PDB entry 9C7X | X-ray diffraction, 1.96 A resolution | chains B and C of the 3 polymer chains in the assembly

Chain B:
Molecule: Light Chain of SARS-CoV-2 antibody 1H06
Source organism: Mus musculus
Notes: antibody fragment or engineered binder
Sequence (219 residues; row label = number of the first residue in the row):
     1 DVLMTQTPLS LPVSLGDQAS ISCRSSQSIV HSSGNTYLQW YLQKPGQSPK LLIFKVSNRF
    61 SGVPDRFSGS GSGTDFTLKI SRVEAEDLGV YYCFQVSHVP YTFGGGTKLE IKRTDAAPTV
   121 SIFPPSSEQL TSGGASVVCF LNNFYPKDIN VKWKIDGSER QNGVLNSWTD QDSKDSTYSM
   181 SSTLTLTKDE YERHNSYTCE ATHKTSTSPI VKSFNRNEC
Disulfides: Cys23-Cys93, Cys139-Cys199

Chain C:
Molecule: Spike protein S2'
Source organism: Severe acute respiratory syndrome coronavirus 2
UniProtKB: P0DTC2 (SPIKE_SARS2); residue numbers follow UniProt; this construct covers 1179-1197
Sequence (20 residues; each row starts with the number of its first residue):
  1178 XIQKEIDRLN EVAKNLNESL
Sequence notes: acetylation (1178)
Modified residues: ACE (acetyl group) at position 1178
Curated features (UniProtKB/Swiss-Prot):
  - glycosylation: Asn1194 (N-linked (GlcNAc...) (complex) asparagine)

Chain B / chain C interface:
Pairs across the interface (45; chain B residue first):
  His31(B) - Gln1180(C)
  Asn35(B) - Asp1184(C)
  Tyr37(B) - Gln1180(C)
  Tyr37(B) - Ile1183(C)  hydrophobic
  Tyr37(B) - Asp1184(C)  hydrogen bond
  Leu42(B) - Leu1197(C)
  Lys44(B) - Ser1196(C)  hydrogen bond (side chain-backbone)
  Lys50(B) - Asn1194(C)
  Lys50(B) - Leu1197(C)
  Leu51(B) - Leu1186(C)  hydrophobic
  Leu51(B) - Asn1194(C)  hydrogen bond (backbone-side chain)
  Leu51(B) - Leu1197(C)
  Leu52(B) - Leu1197(C)  hydrophobic
  Phe54(B) - Ile1183(C)
  Phe54(B) - Leu1186(C)  hydrophobic
  Phe54(B) - Asn1187(C)
  Lys55(B) - Ile1183(C)
  Lys55(B) - Asp1184(C)  salt bridge
  Arg59(B) - Asn1187(C)
  Arg59(B) - Lys1191(C)  hydrogen bond (backbone-side chain)
  Phe60(B) - Asn1187(C)
  Phe60(B) - Val1189(C)  hydrophobic
  Phe60(B) - Asn1194(C)
  Ser61(B) - Asn1187(C)
  Ser61(B) - Ala1190(C)  hydrogen bond (side chain-backbone)
  Ser61(B) - Lys1191(C)  hydrogen bond (backbone-side chain)
  Ser61(B) - Asn1192(C)  hydrogen bond (side chain-backbone)
  Ser61(B) - Leu1193(C)  hydrogen bond (side chain-backbone)
  Gly62(B) - Lys1191(C)
  Gly62(B) - Asn1192(C)
  Gly62(B) - Leu1193(C)  hydrogen bond (backbone-backbone)
  Gly62(B) - Asn1194(C)
  Gly62(B) - Glu1195(C)
  Val63(B) - Leu1193(C)
  Val63(B) - Asn1194(C)
  Pro64(B) - Asn1194(C)
  Pro64(B) - Glu1195(C)
  Arg66(B) - Leu1197(C)  hydrogen bond (side chain-backbone)
  Phe67(B) - Leu1197(C)
  Glu86(B) - Ser1196(C)
  Glu86(B) - Leu1197(C)
  Asp87(B) - Leu1197(C)
  Val96(B) - Gln1180(C)  hydrogen bond (backbone-side chain)
  Tyr101(B) - Ile1179(C)
  Tyr101(B) - Gln1180(C)  hydrogen bond
Other interface residues (no listed pair), chain B (23 interface residues in all): Gln39

Summary:
23 residues of chain B face 15 of chain C across their interface, with 12 hydrogen bonds and 1 salt bridge.
Polar contacts include Lys55(B)-Asp1184(C), Tyr37(B)-Asp1184(C) and Lys44(B)-Ser1196(C).
Here chain B is Light Chain of SARS-CoV-2 antibody 1H06 (Mus musculus) and chain C is Spike protein S2'
(Severe acute respiratory syndrome coronavirus 2). Entry 9C7X (Crystal structure of SARS-CoV-2 antibody 1H06
in complex with a HR2 peptide) was determined by X-ray diffraction.
